Entry 8RV9 (X-ray diffraction, 1.90 A resolution); this record covers chains A and B.

Chain A:
Protein: 2'-O-methyltransferase nsp16
Organism: Severe acute respiratory syndrome coronavirus 2
Notes: EC 2.1.1.57
UniProtKB: P0DTD1 (R1AB_SARS2); residues 1-298 here correspond to UniProt positions 6799-7096 (UniProt number = residue number + 6798)
Amino-acid sequence (302 residues; row label = number of the first residue in the row; numbers below 1 keep their minus sign (Gly-3 is residue -3)):
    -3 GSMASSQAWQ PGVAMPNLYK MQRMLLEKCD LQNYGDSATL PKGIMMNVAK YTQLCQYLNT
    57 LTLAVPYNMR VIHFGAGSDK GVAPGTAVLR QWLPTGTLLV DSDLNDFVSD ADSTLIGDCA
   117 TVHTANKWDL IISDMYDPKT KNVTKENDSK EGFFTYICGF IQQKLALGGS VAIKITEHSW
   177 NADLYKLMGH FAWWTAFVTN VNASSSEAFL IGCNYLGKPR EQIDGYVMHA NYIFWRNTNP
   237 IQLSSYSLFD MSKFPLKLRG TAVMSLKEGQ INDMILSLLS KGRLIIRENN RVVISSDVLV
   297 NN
Unresolved in the structure: -3 to 1
Sequence notes: expression tag (-3 to 0)
Curated features (UniProtKB/Swiss-Prot):
  - active site: Lys46, Asp130, Lys170, Glu203
Ligand contacts: A1H3A (5-[[(2S,3S,4R,5R)-5-(6-aminopurin-9-yl)-3,4-bis(oxidanyl)oxolan-2-yl]methylsulfanylmethyl]-2-chloranyl-benzoic acid): Asn43, Gly71, Ala72, Gly73, Ser74, Pro80, Asp99, Leu100, Asn101, Gly113, Asp114, Cys115, Asp130, Met131, Tyr132, Pro134, Phe149

Chain B:
Protein: Non-structural protein 10
Organism: Severe acute respiratory syndrome coronavirus 2
UniProtKB: P0DTC1 (R1A_SARS2); residues 1-139 here correspond to UniProt positions 4254-4392 (UniProt number = residue number + 4253)
Amino-acid sequence (142 residues; row label = number of the first residue in the row; numbers below 1 keep their minus sign (Gly-2 is residue -2)):
    -2 GSMAGNATEV PANSTVLSFC AFAVDAAKAY KDYLASGGQP ITNCVKMLCT HTGTGQAITV
    58 TPEANMDQES FGGASCCLYC RCHIDHPNPK GFCDLKGKYV QIPTTCANDP VGFTLKNTVC
   118 TVCGMWKGYG CSCDQLREPM LQ
Unresolved in the structure: -2 to 17, 133-139
Sequence notes: expression tag (-2 to 0)
Metal / ion sites: Zn2+ site 1: Cys74, Cys77, His83, Cys90; Zn2+ site 2: Cys117, Cys120, Cys128, Cys130

Chain A / chain B interface:
Residue-residue contacts - 39 pairs, chain A then chain B:
  Lys38(A) with Lys43(B), hydrogen bond (backbone-side chain)
  Gly39(A) with Lys43(B)
  Ile40(A) with Lys43(B); Met44(B); Leu45(B), hydrophobic
  Met41(A) with Val42(B), hydrophobic
  Val44(A) with Val42(B), hydrophobic; Lys43(B)
  Thr48(A) with Leu45(B)
  Lys76(A) with Asn40(B)
  Val78(A) with Asn40(B); Val42(B), hydrophobic; Ser72(B); Arg78(B)
  Pro80(A) with Val42(B), hydrophobic
  Ala83(A) with Met44(B); Tyr96(B), hydrogen bond (backbone-side chain)
  Val84(A) with Met44(B)
  Arg86(A) with Gly94(B), hydrogen bond (side chain-backbone); Tyr96(B)
  Gln87(A) with Met44(B); Leu45(B), hydrogen bond (side chain-backbone); Pro59(B); Tyr96(B), hydrogen bond (backbone-side chain)
  Thr91(A) with Val57(B)
  Val104(A) with Cys77(B)
  Ser105(A) with Ala71(B); Lys93(B), hydrogen bond (backbone-side chain)
  Asp106(A) with Gly69(B); Gly70(B), hydrogen bond (side chain-backbone); Ala71(B), hydrogen bond (side chain-backbone); Lys93(B); Gly94(B), hydrogen bond (side chain-backbone); Lys95(B)
  Ala107(A) with Lys93(B)
  Leu244(A) with Leu45(B), hydrophobic
  Met247(A) with Leu45(B); Thr47(B)
  Ser248(A) with Thr47(B)
Interface residues without a listed pair, chain A (24 interface residues in all): Pro37, Ala45, Asp102
Interface residues without a listed pair, chain B (23 interface residues in all): Cys41, Cys46, Thr58, His80, Leu92

Overview:
The interface between chain A and chain B involves 24 residues on one side and 23 on the other, with 9
hydrogen bonds. Polar contacts include Lys38(A)-Lys43(B), Ala83(A)-Tyr96(B) and Arg86(A)-Gly94(B). Chain A
binds compound A1H3A. Curated annotation (UniProt) lists 4 active-site residues on chain A.
Here chain A is 2'-O-methyltransferase nsp16 and chain B is Non-structural protein 10, both from Severe acute
respiratory syndrome coronavirus 2. Entry 8RV9 (SARS-CoV-2 nsp16-nsp10 in complex with SAM derivative
inhibitor 6) was determined by X-ray diffraction (same publication as 8RV4, 8RV5, 8RV6, 8RV7, 8RV8, 8RVA and 4
further entries).
